7LPN - chains G and F of the 9 polymer chains in the assembly; structure by electron microscopy, 3.61 A resolution.

== Chain G (and F) ==
Molecule: Envelope glycoprotein gp160
Source organism: Human immunodeficiency virus 1
Notes: chain F of this document is another copy of the same molecule, construct and numbering; everything in this record applies to it too
Reference sequence: Q2N0S6 (Q2N0S6_9HIV1); the construct lacks a stretch of the UniProt sequence and is renumbered around it, so the offset changes along the chain: 31-141 = UniProt 30-140; 150-185 = UniProt 141-176; 188-309 = UniProt 187-308; 312-321 = UniProt 309-318; 2 more segments
Sequence (476 residues; row label = number of the first residue in the row; note: 13 numbers in that range are skipped by the numbering (no residue carries them; nothing is unmodelled there); a row labelled like 185A-185J holds insertion residues (185A, then the next letters in order)):
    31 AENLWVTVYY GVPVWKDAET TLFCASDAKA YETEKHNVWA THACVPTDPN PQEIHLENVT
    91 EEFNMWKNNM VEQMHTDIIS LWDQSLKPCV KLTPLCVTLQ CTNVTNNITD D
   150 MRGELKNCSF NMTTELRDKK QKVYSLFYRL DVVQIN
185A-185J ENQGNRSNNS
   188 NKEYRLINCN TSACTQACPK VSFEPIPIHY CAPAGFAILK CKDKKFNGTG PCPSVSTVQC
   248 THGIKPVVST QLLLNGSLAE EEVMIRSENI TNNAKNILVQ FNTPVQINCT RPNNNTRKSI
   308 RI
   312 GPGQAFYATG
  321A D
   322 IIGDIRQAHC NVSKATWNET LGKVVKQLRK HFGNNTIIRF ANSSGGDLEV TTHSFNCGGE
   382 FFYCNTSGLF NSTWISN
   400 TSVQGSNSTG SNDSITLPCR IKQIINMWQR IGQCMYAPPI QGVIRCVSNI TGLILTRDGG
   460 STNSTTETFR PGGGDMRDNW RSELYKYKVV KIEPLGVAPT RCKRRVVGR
Disordered / not traced: 31, 185A-185J, 400-410, 506-508
Construct notes: engineered mutation Cys201 (Ile200 in Q2N0S6), Asn332 (Thr330 in Q2N0S6), Cys433 (Ala430 in Q2N0S6), Cys501 (Ala498 in Q2N0S6)
Cystine bridges: Cys54-Cys74, Cys119-Cys205, Cys126-Cys196, Cys131-Cys157, Cys201-Cys433, Cys218-Cys247, Cys228-Cys239, Cys296-Cys331, Cys378-Cys445, Cys385-Cys418
Glycans and other covalent adducts: N-acetylglucosamine (NAG) linked to Asn88, Asn133, Asn137, Asn156, Asn160, Asn197, Asn234, Asn262, Asn276, Asn295, Asn301, Asn332, Asn339, Asn355, Asn363, Asn386, Asn392, Asn448

== Chain G / chain F interface ==
Pairs across the interface (15):
  Glu164(G) with Cys196(F)
  Leu165(G) with Cys126(F); Val127(F); Thr128(F); Ile184(F), hydrophobic; Arg192(F)
  Arg166(G) with Pro124(F); Cys126(F); Val127(F)
  Asp167(G) with Val127(F)
  Arg308(G) with Asn197(F)
  Pro313(G) with Cys196(F); Ala200(F), hydrogen bond (backbone-backbone)
  Gly314(G) with Thr198(F); Ser199(F)
Interface residues without a listed pair, chain G (8 interface residues in all): Lys168
Interface residues without a listed pair, chain F (13 interface residues in all): Thr123, Thr162

== In short ==
The interface between chain G and chain F involves 8 residues on one side and 13 on the other; the contacts
include 1 hydrogen bond. The hydrogen-bonded pair Pro313(G)-Ala200(F) is a backbone contact.
Chain G and chain F are both Envelope glycoprotein gp160 (Human immunodeficiency virus 1); the structure,
Cryo-EM structure of llama J3 VHH antibody in complex with HIV-1 Env BG505 DS-SOSIP.664, was determined by
electron microscopy (same publication as 7R73, 7R74, 7RI1 and 7RI2).
